PDB entry 3U0T | X-ray diffraction, 2.50 A resolution | chains C and E of the 3 polymer chains in the assembly

[Chain C]
Molecule: ponezumab LC Fab
Organism: Homo sapiens
Notes: antibody fragment or engineered binder
Sequence (219 residues; each row starts with the number of its first residue; a row labelled like 27A-27E holds insertion residues (27A, then the next letters in order)):
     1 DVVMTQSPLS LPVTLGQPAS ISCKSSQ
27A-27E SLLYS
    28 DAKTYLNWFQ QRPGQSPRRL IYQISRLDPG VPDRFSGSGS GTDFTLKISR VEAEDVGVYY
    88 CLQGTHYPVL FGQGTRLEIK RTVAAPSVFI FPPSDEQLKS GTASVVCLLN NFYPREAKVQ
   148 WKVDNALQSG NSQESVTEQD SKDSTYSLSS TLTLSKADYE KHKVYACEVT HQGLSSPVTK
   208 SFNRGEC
Cystine bridges: Cys23-Cys88, Cys134-Cys194

[Chain E]
Molecule: Amyloid beta A4 protein
UniProtKB: P05067 (A4_HUMAN); residues 30-40 here correspond to UniProt positions 701-711 (UniProt number = residue number + 671)
Sequence (11 residues; numbered 30 to 40; the number before each row is that of its first residue):
    30 AIIGLMVGGV V

[How chain C and chain E interact]
Contacting residue pairs (18):
  Tyr27D(C) - Val39(E)
  Tyr32(C) - Met35(E)
  Tyr32(C) - Val36(E)
  Tyr32(C) - Gly38(E)
  Tyr32(C) - Val39(E)  hydrophobic
  Asn34(C) - Gly37(E)  hydrogen bond (side chain-backbone)
  Arg46(C) - Val36(E)
  Arg46(C) - Gly37(E)
  Tyr49(C) - Val36(E)  hydrophobic
  Gln50(C) - Val36(E)  hydrogen bond (side chain-backbone)
  Gly91(C) - Gly37(E)
  Gly91(C) - Gly38(E)
  Gly91(C) - Val39(E)  hydrogen bond (backbone-backbone)
  Gly91(C) - Val40(E)
  Thr92(C) - Val39(E)
  Thr92(C) - Val40(E)
  His93(C) - Val40(E)
  Tyr94(C) - Val40(E)  hydrophobic
Also at the interface, not in a pair above, chain C (12 interface residues in all): Leu89, Val96

[In short]
12 residues of chain C and 6 residues of chain E are in contact; the contacts include 3 hydrogen bonds. Among
the polar pairs are Asn34(C)-Gly37(E), Gln50(C)-Val36(E) and Gly91(C)-Val39(E).
Here chain C is ponezumab LC Fab (Homo sapiens) and chain E is Amyloid beta A4 protein. Entry 3U0T
(Fab-antibody complex) was determined by X-ray diffraction.
